6CPO - chains A and B of the 3 polymer chains in the assembly; structure by X-ray diffraction, 2.40 A resolution.

== Chain A ==
Name: HLA class II histocompatibility antigen, DR alpha chain
Organism: Homo sapiens
Reference sequence: P01903 (DRA_HUMAN); residues 1-182 here correspond to UniProt positions 26-207 (UniProt number = residue number + 25)
Sequence (182 residues; each row starts with the number of its first residue):
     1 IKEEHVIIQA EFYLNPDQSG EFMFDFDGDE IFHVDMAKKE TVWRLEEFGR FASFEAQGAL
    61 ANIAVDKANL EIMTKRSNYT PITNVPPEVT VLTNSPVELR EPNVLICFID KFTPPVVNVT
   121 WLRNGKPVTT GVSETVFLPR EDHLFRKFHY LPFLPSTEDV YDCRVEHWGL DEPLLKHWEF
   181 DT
Unresolved in the structure: 1-3, 182
Sequence notes: conflict Thr182 (Ala207 in P01903)
Disulfides: Cys107-Cys163
Covalently attached groups: N-acetylglucosamine (NAG) linked to Asn78, Asn118
Curated features (UniProtKB/Swiss-Prot):
  - region: Glu179 to Asp181 (Connecting peptide)
  - site: Gln9 (Self- and pathogen-derived peptide antigen), Gly49 (Self-peptide antigen), Phe51 (Self- and pathogen-derived peptide antigen), Ala52 (Self-peptide antigen), Ser53 (Self- and pathogen-derived peptide antigen), Glu55 (Pathogen-derived peptide antigen), Asn62 (Self- and pathogen-derived peptide antigen), Asn69 (Pathogen-derived peptide antigen), Arg76 (Self- and pathogen-derived peptide antigen)
  - glycosylation (N-linked (GlcNAc...) asparagine): Asn78, Asn118

== Chain B ==
Name: HLA-DRB1 protein
Organism: Homo sapiens
Reference sequence: D7RIH9 (D7RIH9_HUMAN); residues 1-190 here correspond to UniProt positions 30-219 (UniProt number = residue number + 29)
Sequence (190 residues; each row starts with the number of its first residue):
     1 GDTRPRFLWQ PKRECHFFNG TERVRFLDRY FYNQEESVRF DSDVGEFRAV TELGRPDAEY
    61 WNSQKDILEQ ARAAVDTYCR HNYGVGESFT VQRRVQPKVT VYPSKTQPLQ HHNLLVCSVS
   121 GFYPGSIEVR WFLNGQEEKA GMVSTGLIQN GDWTFQTLVM LETVPRSGEV YTCQVEHPSV
   181 TSPLTVEWRA
Unresolved in the structure: 1
Disulfides: Cys15-Cys79, Cys117-Cys173
From the paper describing this entry:
  - conformationally variable residues (helix shift): Ser63 to Ala73

== How chain A and chain B interact ==
Contacting residue pairs (121; chain A residue first):
  Glu4(A) - Phe17(B)
  Glu4(A) - Phe18(B)
  His5(A) - Cys15(B)
  His5(A) - His16(B)
  His5(A) - Phe17(B)  hydrogen bond (backbone-backbone)
  His5(A) - Tyr83(B)
  His5(A) - Val91(B)
  Val6(A) - Cys15(B)
  Val6(A) - His16(B)
  Ile7(A) - Arg13(B)
  Ile7(A) - Glu14(B)
  Ile7(A) - Cys15(B)  hydrogen bond (backbone-backbone)
  Ile7(A) - Phe17(B)  hydrophobic
  Ile7(A) - Tyr83(B)  hydrophobic
  Ile8(A) - Arg13(B)
  Ile8(A) - Glu14(B)
  Gln9(A) - Pro11(B)
  Gln9(A) - Lys12(B)
  Gln9(A) - Arg13(B)  hydrogen bond (backbone-backbone)
  Gln9(A) - Tyr78(B)  hydrogen bond
  Ala10(A) - Pro11(B)
  Glu11(A) - Gln10(B)
  Glu11(A) - Pro11(B)  hydrogen bond (backbone-backbone)
  Glu11(A) - Arg13(B)  salt bridge
  Phe12(A) - Leu8(B)  hydrophobic
  Phe12(A) - Trp9(B)
  Tyr13(A) - Phe7(B)
  Tyr13(A) - Leu8(B)
  Tyr13(A) - Trp9(B)  hydrogen bond (backbone-backbone)
  Leu14(A) - Arg6(B)
  Leu14(A) - Phe7(B)
  Leu14(A) - Leu8(B)  hydrophobic
  Asn15(A) - Arg6(B)
  Asn15(A) - Phe7(B)  hydrogen bond (backbone-backbone)
  Pro16(A) - Arg4(B)
  Pro16(A) - Pro5(B)
  Pro16(A) - Arg6(B)
  Asp17(A) - Arg6(B)  salt bridge
  Phe24(A) - Asn82(B)
  Phe26(A) - Thr90(B)
  Phe26(A) - Val91(B)
  Phe26(A) - Tyr123(B)
  Phe26(A) - Trp153(B)  hydrophobic
  Asp27(A) - Gln149(B)  hydrogen bond (backbone-side chain)
  Gly28(A) - Gln149(B)
  Asp29(A) - Tyr123(B)
  Asp29(A) - Gln149(B)  hydrogen bond
  Asp29(A) - Trp153(B)  hydrogen bond (side chain-backbone)
  Glu30(A) - Trp153(B)  hydrogen bond (backbone-side chain)
  Arg44(A) - Gly151(B)  hydrogen bond (side chain-backbone)
  Arg44(A) - Asp152(B)
  Arg44(A) - Trp153(B)
  Leu45(A) - Arg93(B)
  Leu45(A) - Asp152(B)
  Phe48(A) - Phe89(B)  hydrophobic
  Phe48(A) - Trp153(B)
  Phe51(A) - Ser88(B)
  Phe51(A) - Phe89(B)  hydrophobic
  Ala52(A) - Val85(B)  hydrophobic
  Ala52(A) - Phe89(B)  hydrophobic
  Asn62(A) - Arg13(B)
  Asp66(A) - Trp9(B)
  Asp66(A) - Pro11(B)
  Asn69(A) - Trp9(B)
  Leu70(A) - Phe7(B)
  Leu70(A) - Leu8(B)
  Leu70(A) - Trp9(B)
  Leu70(A) - Tyr32(B)  hydrophobic
  Met73(A) - Trp9(B)  hydrophobic
  Met73(A) - Tyr32(B)  hydrophobic
  Met73(A) - Asp57(B)
  Thr74(A) - Phe7(B)
  Thr74(A) - Tyr32(B)
  Arg76(A) - Leu53(B)  hydrogen bond (side chain-backbone)
  Arg76(A) - Pro56(B)
  Arg76(A) - Asp57(B)  salt bridge
  Ser77(A) - Tyr32(B)  hydrogen bond
  Ser77(A) - Leu53(B)
  Tyr79(A) - Phe7(B)
  Thr80(A) - Phe7(B)
  Thr80(A) - Tyr32(B)  hydrogen bond (backbone-side chain)
  Thr80(A) - Asn33(B)  hydrogen bond (backbone-side chain)
  Pro81(A) - Pro5(B)  hydrophobic
  Pro81(A) - Arg6(B)
  Pro81(A) - Phe7(B)  hydrophobic
  Pro81(A) - Asn33(B)
  Ile82(A) - Arg6(B)  hydrogen bond (backbone-backbone)
  Ile82(A) - Leu8(B)  hydrophobic
  Ile82(A) - Asn33(B)
  Val85(A) - Gln34(B)
  Leu92(A) - Ile148(B)  hydrophobic
  Leu92(A) - Asn150(B)
  Leu92(A) - Gln156(B)
  Thr93(A) - Gln156(B)  hydrogen bond (backbone-side chain)
  Asn94(A) - Ser120(B)
  Asn94(A) - Gln156(B)
  Pro96(A) - Tyr102(B)  hydrophobic
  Pro96(A) - Ser118(B)
  Ile106(A) - Asn150(B)
  Thr113(A) - Leu8(B)
  Thr113(A) - Gln34(B)
  Pro115(A) - Leu8(B)
  Arg140(A) - Lys12(B)  hydrogen bond (backbone-side chain)
  Asp142(A) - Gln34(B)  hydrogen bond (backbone-side chain)
  His143(A) - Gln10(B)  hydrogen bond (backbone-side chain)
  His143(A) - Lys12(B)  hydrogen bond
  His143(A) - Arg29(B)
  His143(A) - Phe31(B)
  His143(A) - Gln34(B)
  Leu144(A) - Gln34(B)
  Phe145(A) - Leu8(B)  hydrophobic
  Phe145(A) - Gln10(B)
  Arg146(A) - Gln149(B)  hydrogen bond
  Phe148(A) - Gln149(B)
  Phe148(A) - Asn150(B)
  Phe148(A) - Gly151(B)
  Tyr150(A) - Asn150(B)  hydrogen bond (side chain-backbone)
  Tyr150(A) - Gly151(B)  hydrogen bond (side chain-backbone)
  Tyr150(A) - Asp152(B)
  Trp168(A) - Asp2(B)
  Trp168(A) - Arg6(B)
Interface residues without a listed pair, chain A (60 interface residues in all): Ile31, Glu47, Ser95, Pro114, Thr135, Pro139
Interface residues without a listed pair, chain B (46 interface residues in all): Lys98, Phe155

== Overview ==
Chain A and chain B form an interface of 60 and 46 residues respectively; the contacts include 25 hydrogen
bonds and 3 salt bridges. Polar contacts include Glu11(A)-Arg13(B), Asp17(A)-Arg6(B) and Arg76(A)-Asp57(B).
Covalently linked N-acetylglucosamine: at Asn78(A) and Asn118(A). From the paper: conformational variability
at Ser63(B).
Chain A is HLA class II histocompatibility antigen, DR alpha chain and chain B is HLA-DRB1 protein, both from
Homo sapiens; the structure, Crystal structure of DR15 presenting the RQ13 peptide, was determined by X-ray
diffraction (same publication as 6CPH, 6CPL, 6CPN, 6CQJ, 6CQL, 6CQN, 6CQQ and 6CQR).
